7R5J - chains A3 and B1 of the 101 polymer chains in the assembly; structure by electron microscopy, 50.00 A resolution (very low resolution: no residue pairs are listed; an interface is given only as per-side residue counts).

== Chain A3 ==
Name: Nuclear pore complex protein Nup93
Source organism: Homo sapiens
UniProtKB: Q8N1F7 (NUP93_HUMAN); residues 1-819 here = UniProt positions 1-819
Chain sequence (819 residues; each row starts with the number of its first residue):
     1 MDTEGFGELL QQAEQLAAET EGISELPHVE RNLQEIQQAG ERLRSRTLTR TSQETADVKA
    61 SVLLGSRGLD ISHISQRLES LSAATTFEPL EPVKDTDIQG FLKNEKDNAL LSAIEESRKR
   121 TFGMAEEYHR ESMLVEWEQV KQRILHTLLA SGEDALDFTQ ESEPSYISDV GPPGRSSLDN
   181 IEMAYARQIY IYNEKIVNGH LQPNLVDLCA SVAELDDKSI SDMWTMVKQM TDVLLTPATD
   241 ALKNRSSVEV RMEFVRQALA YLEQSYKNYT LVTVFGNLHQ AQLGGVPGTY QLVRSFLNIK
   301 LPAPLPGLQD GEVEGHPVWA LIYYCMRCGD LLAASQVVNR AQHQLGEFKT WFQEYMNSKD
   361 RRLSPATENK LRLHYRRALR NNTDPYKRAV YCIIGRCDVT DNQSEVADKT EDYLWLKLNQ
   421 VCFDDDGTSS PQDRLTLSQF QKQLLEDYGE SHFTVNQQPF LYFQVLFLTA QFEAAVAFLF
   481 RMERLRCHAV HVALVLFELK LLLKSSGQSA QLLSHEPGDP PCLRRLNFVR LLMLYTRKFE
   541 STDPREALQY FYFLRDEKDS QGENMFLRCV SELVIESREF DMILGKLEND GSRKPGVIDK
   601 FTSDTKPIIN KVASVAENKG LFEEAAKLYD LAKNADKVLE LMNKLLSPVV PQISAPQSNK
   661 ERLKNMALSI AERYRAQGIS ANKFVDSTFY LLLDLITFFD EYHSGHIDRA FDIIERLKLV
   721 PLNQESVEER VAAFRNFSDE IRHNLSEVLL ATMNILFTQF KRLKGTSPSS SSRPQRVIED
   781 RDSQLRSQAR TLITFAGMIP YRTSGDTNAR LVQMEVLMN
Disordered / not traced: 1
Curated features (UniProtKB/Swiss-Prot):
  - modified residue: Thr49 (Phosphothreonine), Ser52 (Phosphoserine), Ser66 (Phosphoserine), Ser72 (Phosphoserine), Ser75 (Phosphoserine), Ser80 (Phosphoserine), Ser430 (Phosphoserine), Ser767 (Phosphoserine)
  - natural variant: Arg388 (R388W: In NPHS12), Gly591 (G591V: In NPHS12), Tyr629 (Y629C: In NPHS12)

== Chain B1 ==
Name: Nucleoporin NUP188 homolog
Source organism: Homo sapiens
UniProtKB: Q5SRE5 (NU188_HUMAN); numbering as in UniProt (aligned over 1-1749)
Chain sequence (1749 residues; numbered 1 to 1749; the number before each row is that of its first residue):
     1 MAAAAGGPCV RSSRELWTIL LGRSALRELS QIEAELNKHW RRLLEGLSYY KPPSPSSAEK
    61 VKANKDVASP LKELGLRISK FLGLDEEQSV QLLQCYLQED YRGTRDSVKT VLQDERQSQA
   121 LILKIADYYY EERTCILRCV LHLLTYFQDE RHPYRVEYAD CVDKLEKELV SKYRQQFEEL
   181 YKTEAPTWET HGNLMTERQV SRWFVQCLRE QSMLLEIIFL YYAYFEMAPS DLLVLTKMFK
   241 EQGFGSRQTN RHLVDETMDP FVDRIGYFSA LILVEGMDIE SLHKCALDDR RELHQFAQDG
   301 LICQDMDCLM LTFGDIPHHA PVLLAWALLR HTLNPEETSS VVRKIGGTAI QLNVFQYLTR
   361 LLQSLASGGN DCTTSTACMC VYGLLSFVLT SLELHTLGNQ QDIIDTACEV LADPSLPELF
   421 WGTEPTSGLG IILDSVCGMF PHLLSPLLQL LRALVSGKST AKKVYSFLDK MSFYNELYKH
   481 KPHDVISHED GTLWRRQTPK LLYPLGGQTN LRIPQGTVGQ VMLDDRAYLV RWEYSYSSWT
   541 LFTCEIEMLL HVVSTADVIQ HCQRVKPIID LVHKVISTDL SIADCLLPIT SRIYMLLQRL
   601 TTVISPPVDV IASCVNCLTV LAARNPAKVW TDLRHTGFLP FVAHPVSSLS QMISAEGMNA
   661 GGYGNLLMNS EQPQGEYGVT IAFLRLITTL VKGQLGSTQS QGLVPCVMFV LKEMLPSYHK
   721 WRYNSHGVRE QIGCLILELI HAILNLCHET DLHSSHTPSL QFLCICSLAY TEAGQTVINI
   781 MGIGVDTIDM VMAAQPRSDG AEGQGQGQLL IKTVKLAFSV TNNVIRLKPP SNVVSPLEQA
   841 LSQHGAHGNN LIAVLAKYIY HKHDPALPRL AIQLLKRLAT VAPMSVYACL GNDAAAIRDA
   901 FLTRLQSKIE DMRIKVMILE FLTVAVETQP GLIELFLNLE VKDGSDGSKE FSLGMWSCLH
   961 AVLELIDSQQ QDRYWCPPLL HRAAIAFLHA LWQDRRDSAM LVLRTKPKFW ENLTSPLFGT
  1021 LSPPSETSEP SILETCALIM KIICLEIYYV VKGSLDQSLK DTLKKFSIEK RFAYWSGYVK
  1081 SLAVHVAETE GSSCTSLLEY QMLVSAWRML LIIATTHADI MHLTDSVVRR QLFLDVLDGT
  1141 KALLLVPASV NCLRLGSMKC TLLLILLRQW KRELGSVDEI LGPLTEILEG VLQADQQLME
  1201 KTKAKVFSAF ITVLQMKEMK VSDIPQYSQL VLNVCETLQE EVIALFDQTR HSLALGSATE
  1261 DKDSMETDDC SRSRHRDQRD GVCVLGLHLA KELCEVDEDG DSWLQVTRRL PILPTLLTTL
  1321 EVSLRMKQNL HFTEATLHLL LTLARTQQGA TAVAGAGITQ SICLPLLSVY QLSTNGTAQT
  1381 PSASRKSLDA PSWPGVYRLS MSLMEQLLKT LRYNFLPEAL DFVGVHQERT LQCLNAVRTV
  1441 QSLACLEEAD HTVGFILQLS NFMKEWHFHL PQLMRDIQVN LGYLCQACTS LLHSRKMLQH
  1501 YLQNKNGDGL PSAVAQRVQR PPSAASAAPS SSKQPAADTE ASEQQALHTV QYGLLKILSK
  1561 TLAALRHFTP DVCQILLDQS LDLAEYNFLF ALSFTTPTFD SEVAPSFGTL LATVNVALNM
  1621 LGELDKKKEP LTQAVGLSTQ AEGTRTLKSL LMFTMENCFY LLISQAMRYL RDPAVHPRDK
  1681 QRMKQELSSE LSTLLSSLSR YFRRGAPSSP ATGVLPSPQG KSTSLSKASP ESQEPLIQLV
  1741 QAFVRHMQR
Disordered / not traced: 1
Curated features (UniProtKB/Swiss-Prot):
  - modified residue: Ala2 (N-acetylalanine), Ser1523 (Phosphoserine), Ser1709 (Phosphoserine), Thr1712 (Phosphothreonine), Ser1717 (Phosphoserine)
  - natural variant: Gln113 to Arg1749 (deletion: In SANDSTEF), Met195 (M195L: Found in a patient with syndromic developmental delay; uncertain significance), Trp630 to Arg1749 (deletion: In SANDSTEF), Tyr1048 to Arg1749 (deletion: In SANDSTEF), Gln1360 to Arg1749 (deletion: In SANDSTEF)

== How chain A3 and chain B1 interact ==
At this resolution (50 A) residue pairs are not listed: 51 residues of chain A3 and 71 of chain B1 lie at the interface.

== In short ==
Chain A3 and chain B1 form an interface of 51 and 71 residues respectively.
Chain A3 is Nuclear pore complex protein Nup93 and chain B1 is Nucleoporin NUP188 homolog, both from Homo
sapiens; the structure, Human nuclear pore complex (dilated), was determined by electron microscopy (same
publication as 7R5K and 7R1Y).
